Entry 3KU7 (X-ray diffraction, 2.80 A resolution); this record covers chains A and B.

Chain A (and B):
Protein: Cell division topological specificity factor
Source organism: Helicobacter pylori
Notes: chain B of this document is another copy of the same molecule, construct and numbering; everything in this record applies to it too
UniProt: O25099 (MINE_HELPY); residue numbers follow UniProt; this construct covers 1-77
Sequence (80 residues; each row starts with the number of its first residue; numbers below 1 keep their minus sign (Gly-2 is residue -2)):
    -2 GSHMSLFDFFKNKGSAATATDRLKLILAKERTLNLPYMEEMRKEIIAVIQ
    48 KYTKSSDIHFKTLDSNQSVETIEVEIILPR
Disordered / not traced: -2 to 12, 61-63, 77 (chain B: -2 to 15, 61-64)
Differences from the reference sequence: expression tag (-2 to 0)
What the authors report for this chain:
  - self-association interface (contacts with another copy of this molecule); pairs are residue here / residue on that copy: Glu41-Tyr49 (hydrogen bond), Asp54-His56 (hydrogen bond), His56-His56 (pi stacking), Leu20, Lys21, Leu22, Ile23, Leu24, Ala25, Tyr34, Met38, Ile42, Val45, Tyr49, Ile55, His56, Phe57, Phe57
  - contacts within the chain: Asp54-His56

Chain A / chain B interface:
Contacting residue pairs (44):
  Asp18(A) - Glu27(B)
  Arg19(A) - Glu27(B)  salt bridge
  Leu20(A) - Leu24(B)  hydrophobic
  Leu20(A) - Ala25(B)
  Leu20(A) - Lys26(B)
  Leu20(A) - Leu32(B)  hydrophobic
  Lys21(A) - Ile23(B)
  Lys21(A) - Leu24(B)
  Lys21(A) - Ala25(B)  hydrogen bond (backbone-backbone)
  Leu22(A) - Leu22(B)  hydrophobic
  Leu22(A) - Ile23(B)
  Ile23(A) - Lys21(B)
  Ile23(A) - Leu22(B)
  Ile23(A) - Ile23(B)  hydrogen bond (backbone-backbone)
  Leu24(A) - Lys21(B)
  Ala25(A) - Leu20(B)
  Ala25(A) - Lys21(B)  hydrogen bond (backbone-backbone)
  Lys26(A) - Leu20(B)
  Leu30(A) - Asp18(B)
  Leu30(A) - Leu75(B)  hydrophobic
  Leu30(A) - Arg77(B)
  Leu32(A) - Leu20(B)  hydrophobic
  Leu32(A) - Leu75(B)  hydrophobic
  Tyr34(A) - Tyr49(B)
  Tyr34(A) - Thr50(B)
  Glu37(A) - Tyr49(B)  hydrogen bond
  Met38(A) - Ile46(B)  hydrophobic
  Met38(A) - Tyr49(B)  hydrophobic
  Met38(A) - Thr50(B)
  Glu41(A) - Val45(B)
  Glu41(A) - Lys48(B)  salt bridge
  Glu41(A) - Tyr49(B)  hydrogen bond
  Ile42(A) - Ile42(B)  hydrophobic
  Ile42(A) - Val45(B)  hydrophobic
  Ile42(A) - Ile46(B)  hydrophobic
  Val45(A) - Glu41(B)
  Val45(A) - Val45(B)  hydrophobic
  Ile46(A) - Met38(B)  hydrophobic
  Lys48(A) - Glu41(B)  salt bridge
  Tyr49(A) - Tyr34(B)
  Tyr49(A) - Glu37(B)
  Tyr49(A) - Met38(B)  hydrophobic
  Tyr49(A) - Glu41(B)  hydrogen bond
  Thr50(A) - Tyr34(B)
Interface residues without a listed pair, chain A (23 interface residues in all): Glu27, Leu75
Interface residues without a listed pair, chain B (24 interface residues in all): Arg19, Leu30

Summary:
23 residues of chain A and 24 residues of chain B are in contact; the contacts include 6 hydrogen bonds and 3
salt bridges. Among the polar pairs are Arg19(A)-Glu27(B), Glu41(A)-Lys48(B) and Glu37(A)-Tyr49(B). The paper
reports a self-association interface involving Leu20(A), Lys21(A) and Leu22(A) among others; contacts within
the chain involving Asp54(A) and His56(A).
Chain A and chain B are both Cell division topological specificity factor (Helicobacter pylori); the
structure, Crystal structure of Helicobacter pylori MinE, a cell division topological specificity factor, was
determined by X-ray diffraction (same publication as 3MCD).
